3WSI - chains E and F of the 6 polymer chains in the assembly; structure by X-ray diffraction, 2.30 A resolution.

== Chain E (and F) ==
Protein: Putative GTP cyclohydrolase 1 type 2
From: Methanocaldococcus jannaschii
Notes: chain F of this document is another copy of the same molecule, construct and numbering; everything in this record applies to it too
Amino-acid sequence (252 residues; row label = number of the first residue in the row; numbers below 1 keep their minus sign (Gly-2 is residue -2)):
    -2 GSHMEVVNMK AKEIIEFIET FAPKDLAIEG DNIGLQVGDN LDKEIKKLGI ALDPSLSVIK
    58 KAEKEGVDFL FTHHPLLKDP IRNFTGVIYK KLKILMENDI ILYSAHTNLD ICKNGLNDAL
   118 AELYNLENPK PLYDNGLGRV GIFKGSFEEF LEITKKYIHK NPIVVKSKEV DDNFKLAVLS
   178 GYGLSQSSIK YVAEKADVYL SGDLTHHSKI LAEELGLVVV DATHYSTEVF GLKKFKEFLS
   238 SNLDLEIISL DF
Unresolved in the structure: -2 to 5
Bound ions: Fe2+: His71, His221, Glu225 (together with phosphate ion)

== Chain E / chain F interface ==
Contacting residue pairs - 57 pairs, chain E then chain F:
  Gly27(E) - Arg79(F)  hydrogen bond (backbone-side chain)
  Asn29(E) - Arg79(F)  hydrogen bond (side chain-backbone)
  Asn29(E) - Asn80(F)  hydrogen bond
  Leu32(E) - Asn80(F)  hydrogen bond (backbone-side chain)
  Gln33(E) - Asn80(F)
  Gln33(E) - Phe81(F)  hydrogen bond (backbone-backbone)
  Val34(E) - Phe81(F)
  Val34(E) - Tyr86(F)  hydrophobic
  Gly35(E) - Phe81(F)  hydrogen bond (backbone-backbone)
  Gly35(E) - Thr82(F)  hydrogen bond (backbone-side chain)
  Gly35(E) - Tyr86(F)
  Asp36(E) - Gly83(F)  hydrogen bond (side chain-backbone)
  Asp36(E) - Tyr86(F)
  Asp36(E) - Lys87(F)  salt bridge
  Leu74(E) - Arg79(F)
  Leu74(E) - Phe81(F)  hydrophobic
  Lys75(E) - Arg79(F)  hydrogen bond (backbone-side chain)
  Pro77(E) - Pro77(F)
  Pro77(E) - Ile78(F)
  Pro77(E) - Arg79(F)
  Ile78(E) - Pro77(F)
  Ile78(E) - Ile78(F)  hydrogen bond (backbone-backbone)
  Arg79(E) - Gly27(F)  hydrogen bond (side chain-backbone)
  Arg79(E) - Asn29(F)  hydrogen bond (backbone-side chain)
  Arg79(E) - Lys75(F)  hydrogen bond (side chain-backbone)
  Arg79(E) - Pro77(F)
  Asn80(E) - Asn29(F)  hydrogen bond
  Asn80(E) - Leu32(F)  hydrogen bond (side chain-backbone)
  Asn80(E) - Gln33(F)
  Phe81(E) - Gln33(F)  hydrogen bond (backbone-backbone)
  Phe81(E) - Val34(F)
  Phe81(E) - Gly35(F)  hydrogen bond (backbone-backbone)
  Phe81(E) - Leu74(F)  hydrophobic
  Phe81(E) - Phe81(F)  hydrophobic
  Thr82(E) - Leu32(F)
  Thr82(E) - Gly35(F)
  Gly83(E) - Asp36(F)
  Tyr86(E) - Val34(F)  hydrophobic
  Tyr86(E) - Gly35(F)
  Tyr86(E) - Asp36(F)
  Tyr86(E) - Met93(F)  hydrophobic
  Tyr86(E) - Asp96(F)  hydrogen bond
  Lys87(E) - Asp36(F)  salt bridge
  Leu89(E) - Phe81(F)  hydrophobic
  Leu89(E) - Met93(F)  hydrophobic
  Lys90(E) - Met93(F)  hydrogen bond (side chain-backbone)
  Lys90(E) - Glu94(F)
  Lys90(E) - Asp96(F)  salt bridge
  Met93(E) - Phe81(F)  hydrophobic
  Met93(E) - Tyr86(F)  hydrophobic
  Met93(E) - Leu89(F)  hydrophobic
  Met93(E) - Lys90(F)  hydrogen bond (backbone-side chain)
  Met93(E) - Met93(F)  hydrophobic
  Glu94(E) - Lys90(F)
  Glu94(E) - Glu94(F)
  Asp96(E) - Tyr86(F)  hydrogen bond
  Asp96(E) - Lys90(F)  salt bridge
Interface residues without a listed pair, chain E (26 interface residues in all): Asp28, Leu73, Leu92
Interface residues without a listed pair, chain F (26 interface residues in all): Asp28, Leu73, Leu92

== Summary ==
The chain E/chain F interface involves 26 residues from each chain; the contacts include 21 hydrogen bonds and
4 salt bridges. Polar pairs include Asp36(E)-Lys87(F), Lys90(E)-Asp96(F) and Gly27(E)-Arg79(F). His71(E),
His221(E) and Glu225(E) coordinate Fe2+.
Chain E and chain F are both Putative GTP cyclohydrolase 1 type 2 (Methanocaldococcus jannaschii); the
structure, EDTA-treated, reduced HcgD from Methanocaldococcus jannaschii, was determined by X-ray diffraction
together with 3WSD, 3WSE, 3WSF, 3WSG and 3WSH from the same study.
